PDB entry 8DQD | X-ray diffraction, 1.78 A resolution | chain A

[Chain A]
Name: N, N'-diacetylbacillosaminyl-diphospho-undecaprenol alpha-1,3-N-acetylgalactosaminyltransferase
Source organism: Campylobacter concisus
Notes: EC 2.4.1.290
UniProt: A0A0M4SVA9 (A0A0M4SVA9_9PROT); residue numbers follow UniProt; this construct covers 1-371
Chain sequence (377 residues; each row starts with the number of its first residue):
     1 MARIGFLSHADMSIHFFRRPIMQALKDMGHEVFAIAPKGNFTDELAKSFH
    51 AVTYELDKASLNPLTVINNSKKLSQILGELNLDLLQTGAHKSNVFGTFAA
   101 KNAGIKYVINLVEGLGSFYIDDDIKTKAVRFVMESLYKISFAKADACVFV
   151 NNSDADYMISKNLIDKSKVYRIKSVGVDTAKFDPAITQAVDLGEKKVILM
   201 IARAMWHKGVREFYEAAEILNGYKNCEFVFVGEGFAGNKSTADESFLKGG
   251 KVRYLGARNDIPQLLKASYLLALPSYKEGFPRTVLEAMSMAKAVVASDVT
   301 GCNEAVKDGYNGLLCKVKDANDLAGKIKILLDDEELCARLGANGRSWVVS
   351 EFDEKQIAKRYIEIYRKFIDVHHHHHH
Disordered / not traced: 1, 372-377
Sequence notes: expression tag (372-377)
Ligand contacts: uridine-diphosphate-N-acetylgalactosamine (UD2): M12, F16, F17, E113, G114, V150, V175, I201, K208, V231, G232, G256, A257, R258, I261, K277, E278, G279, F280, P281, R282, T283, E286

[Overview]
Ligands of chain A: uridine-diphosphate-N-acetylgalactosamine.
Chain A is N, N'-diacetylbacillosaminyl-diphospho-undecaprenol alpha-1,3-N-acetylgalactosaminyltransferase
(Campylobacter concisus); the structure, Structure of the Campylobacter concisus glycosyltransferase PglA, was
determined by X-ray diffraction (same publication as 8DVW and 8DVZ).
